8ID6 - chains R and A of the 5 polymer chains in the assembly; structure by electron microscopy, 2.80 A resolution.

Chain R:
Protein: Free fatty acid receptor 4
From: Homo sapiens
UniProtKB: Q5NUL3 (FFAR4_HUMAN); numbering as in UniProt (aligned over 1-361)
Chain sequence (361 residues; each row starts with the number of its first residue):
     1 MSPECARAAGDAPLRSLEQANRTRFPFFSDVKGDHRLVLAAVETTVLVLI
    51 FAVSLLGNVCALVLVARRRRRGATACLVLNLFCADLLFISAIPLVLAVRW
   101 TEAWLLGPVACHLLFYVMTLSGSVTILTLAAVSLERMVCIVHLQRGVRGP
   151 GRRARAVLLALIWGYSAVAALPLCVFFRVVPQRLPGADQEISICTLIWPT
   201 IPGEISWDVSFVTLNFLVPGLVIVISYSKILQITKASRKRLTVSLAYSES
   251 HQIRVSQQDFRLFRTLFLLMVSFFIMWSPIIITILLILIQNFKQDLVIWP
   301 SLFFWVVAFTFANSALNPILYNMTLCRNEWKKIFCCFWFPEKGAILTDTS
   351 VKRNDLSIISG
Disordered / not traced: 1-22, 33-34, 70-74, 145-150, 326-361
Curated features (UniProtKB/Swiss-Prot):
  - modified residue: Thr347 (Phosphothreonine), Thr349 (Phosphothreonine), Ser350 (Phosphoserine), Ser357 (Phosphoserine), Ser360 (Phosphoserine)
  - glycosylation: Asn21 (N-linked (GlcNAc...) asparagine)
  - natural variant: Arg254 (R254H: Probable risk factor for obesity)
  - mutagenesis: Arg99 (R99A: Impairs LCFA-induced intracellular calcium release), Arg178 (R178A: Has no effect on LCFA-induced intracellular calcium release), Thr347 to Ser360 (Impairs LCFA-mediated phosphorylation and interaction with ARRB2)

Chain A:
Protein: Guanine nucleotide-binding protein G(i) subunit alpha-1
From: Homo sapiens
UniProtKB: P63096 (GNAI1_HUMAN); residue numbers follow UniProt; this construct covers 1-354
Chain sequence (354 residues; numbered 1 to 354; the number before each row is that of its first residue):
     1 MGCTLSAEDKAAVERSKMIDRNLREDGEKAAREVKLLLLGAGESGKSTIV
    51 KQMKIIHEAGYSEEECKQYKAVVYSNTIQSIIAIIRAMGRLKIDFGDSAR
   101 ADDARQLFVLAGAAEEGFMTAELAGVIKRLWKDSGVQACFNRSREYQLND
   151 SAAYYLNDLDRIAQPNYIPTQQDVLRTRVKTTGIVETHFTFKDLHFKMFD
   201 VGGQRSERKKWIHCFEGVTAIIFCVALSDYDLVLAEDEEMNRMHESMKLF
   251 DSICNNKWFTDTSIILFLNKKDLFEEKIKKSPLTICYPEYAGSNTYEEAA
   301 AYIQCQFEDLNKRKDTKEIYTHFTCATDTKNVQFVFDAVTDVIIKNNLKD
   351 CGLF
Disordered / not traced: 1, 54-181
Curated features (UniProtKB/Swiss-Prot):
  - region: Lys35 to Thr48 (G1 motif), Asp173 to Thr181 (G2 motif), Phe196 to Arg205 (G3 motif), Ile265 to Asp272 (G4 motif), Thr324 to Thr329 (G5 motif)
  - binding site (GTP): Glu43 to Thr48, Ser151, Leu175 to Thr181, Asp200 to Gln204, Asn269 to Asp272, Ala326
  - binding site (Mg(2+)): Ser47, Thr181
  - modified residue: Arg178 (ADP-ribosylarginine), Gln204 (Deamidated glutamine), Cys351 (ADP-ribosylcysteine)
  - lipidation: Gly2 (N-myristoyl glycine), Cys3 (S-palmitoyl cysteine)
  - natural variant: Gly40 (G40C: In NEDHISB; G40R: In NEDHISB), Gly45 (G45D: In NEDHISB), Thr48 (T48I: In NEDHISB; T48K: In NEDHISB), Gln52 (Q52P: In NEDHISB), Ser75 (deletion: In NEDHISB; uncertain significance), Gln172 (deletion: In NEDHISB), Asp173 (D173V: In NEDHISB), Glu186 to Phe189 (deletion: In NEDHISB; uncertain significance), Cys224 (C224Y: In NEDHISB), Lys270 (K270N: In NEDHISB; K270R: In NEDHISB), Asp272 (D272G: In NEDHISB), Ala326 (A326P: In NEDHISB), 1 further natural variant entry in UniProt
  - mutagenesis: Gly42 (G42R: Abolishes switch to an activated conformation and dissociation from beta and gamma subunits upon GTP binding. Abolishes interaction with RGS family members), Glu116 (E116L: Enhances interaction (inactive GDP-bound) with RGS14), Gln147 (Q147L: Enhances interaction (inactive GDP-bound) with RGS14), Glu245 (E245L: Enhances interaction (inactive GDP-bound) with RGS14)

Chain R / chain A interface:
Residue-residue contacts (35; chain R residue first):
  Arg136(R) - Cys351(A)  hydrogen bond (side chain-backbone)
  Arg136(R) - Gly352(A)
  Cys139(R) - Asn347(A)
  Ile140(R) - Asn347(A)
  Ile140(R) - Leu348(A)  hydrophobic
  Leu143(R) - Thr340(A)
  Leu143(R) - Ile343(A)  hydrophobic
  Leu143(R) - Ile344(A)  hydrophobic
  Leu143(R) - Asn347(A)
  Gln144(R) - Ile343(A)
  Gln144(R) - Asn347(A)  hydrogen bond (backbone-side chain)
  Ser237(R) - Asp341(A)  hydrogen bond
  Ser237(R) - Ile344(A)
  Arg238(R) - Asp341(A)  salt bridge
  Arg238(R) - Lys345(A)
  Arg240(R) - Asp337(A)  salt bridge
  Arg240(R) - Thr340(A)
  Leu241(R) - Tyr320(A)  hydrophobic
  Leu241(R) - Asp337(A)
  Leu241(R) - Asp341(A)
  Ser244(R) - Asp337(A)
  Leu245(R) - Thr321(A)
  Ala246(R) - Thr321(A)
  Ala246(R) - Phe334(A)  hydrophobic
  Ser248(R) - Gln304(A)
  Ser248(R) - Glu308(A)
  His251(R) - Glu318(A)  salt bridge
  Arg254(R) - Lys314(A)
  Gln258(R) - Lys345(A)
  Gln258(R) - Phe354(A)
  Leu262(R) - Leu348(A)  hydrophobic
  Leu262(R) - Leu353(A)
  Thr265(R) - Leu353(A)
  Leu266(R) - Leu353(A)  hydrophobic
  Leu269(R) - Leu353(A)  hydrophobic
Interface residues without a listed pair, chain R (25 interface residues in all): Tyr227, Ile230, Ile233, Thr234, Tyr247
Interface residues without a listed pair, chain A (22 interface residues in all): Cys305, His322, Ala338

Summary:
The interface between chain R and chain A involves 25 residues on one side and 22 on the other, with 3
hydrogen bonds and 3 salt bridges. Polar pairs include Arg238(R)-Asp341(A), Arg240(R)-Asp337(A) and
His251(R)-Glu318(A).
Chain R is Free fatty acid receptor 4 and chain A is Guanine nucleotide-binding protein G(i) subunit alpha-1,
both from Homo sapiens; the structure, Cryo-EM structure of the oleic acid bound GPR120-Gi complex, was
determined by electron microscopy, deposited together with 8ID3, 8ID4, 8ID8, 8ID9 and 8G59.
